Entry 7KSQ (electron microscopy, 2.80 A resolution); this record covers chains B and H of the 18 polymer chains in the assembly.

== Chain B ==
Name: Photosystem I P700 chlorophyll a apoprotein A2
Organism: Physcomitrium patens
Notes: EC 1.97.1.12
Reference sequence: Q8MFA2 (PSAB_PHYPA); residue numbers follow UniProt; this construct covers 3-734
Chain sequence (732 residues; each row starts with the number of its first residue):
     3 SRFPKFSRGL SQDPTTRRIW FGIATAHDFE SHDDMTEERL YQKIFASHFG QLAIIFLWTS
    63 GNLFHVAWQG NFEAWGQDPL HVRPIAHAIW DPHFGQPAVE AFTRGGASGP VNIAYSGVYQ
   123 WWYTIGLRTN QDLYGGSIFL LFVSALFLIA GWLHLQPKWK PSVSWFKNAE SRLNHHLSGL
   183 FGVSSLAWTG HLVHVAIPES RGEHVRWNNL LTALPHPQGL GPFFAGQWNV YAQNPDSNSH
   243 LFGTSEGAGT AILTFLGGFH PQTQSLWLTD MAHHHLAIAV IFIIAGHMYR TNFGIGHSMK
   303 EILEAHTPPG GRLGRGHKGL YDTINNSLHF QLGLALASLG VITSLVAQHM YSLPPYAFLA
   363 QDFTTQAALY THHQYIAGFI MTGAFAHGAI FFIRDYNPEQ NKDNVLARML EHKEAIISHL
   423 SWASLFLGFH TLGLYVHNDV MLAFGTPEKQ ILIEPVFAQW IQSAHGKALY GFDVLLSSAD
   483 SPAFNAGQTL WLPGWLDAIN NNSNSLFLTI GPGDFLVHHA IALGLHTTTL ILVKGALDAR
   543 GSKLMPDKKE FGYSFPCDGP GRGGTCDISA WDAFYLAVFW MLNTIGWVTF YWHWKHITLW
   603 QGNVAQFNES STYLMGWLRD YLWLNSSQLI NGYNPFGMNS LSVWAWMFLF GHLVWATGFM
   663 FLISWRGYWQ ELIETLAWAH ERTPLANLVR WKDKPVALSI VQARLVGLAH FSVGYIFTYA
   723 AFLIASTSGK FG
Ion coordination: 4Fe-4S cluster Fe: Cys559, Cys568 (shared with 2 residues of chain A)
Ligand contacts:
  - beta-carotene (BCR), molecule 1: Gly52, Ile56, Leu59, Leu150
  - beta-carotene (BCR), molecule 2: Leu54, Ile57, Phe58, Phe149, Gly181, Leu182, Val185, Ser186, Leu188
  - beta-carotene (BCR), molecule 3: Phe58, Thr61, Leu65, Trp123, Trp124, Ile127, Leu129, Gly138, Phe141, Leu142, Trp209, Leu212, Leu213
  - beta-carotene (BCR), molecule 4: Leu188, Leu222, Phe225, Phe226, Leu278, Val282, Ile285, Ile286, His289, Ile297
  - beta-carotene (BCR), molecule 5: Phe225, Trp230, Val282, Ile286
  - beta-carotene (BCR), molecule 6: Phe332, Gly335, Leu336, Ala339, Val343, Met383, Ala386, Phe387, Gly390, Phe393, Phe394, Leu408, Ala538
  - beta-carotene (BCR), molecule 7: Phe387, Leu408, Met411, Val535, Leu539
  - beta-carotene (BCR), molecule 8: Val645, Trp648, Met649, Phe652, Trp671, Leu674, Ile675, Leu678, Phe719
  - beta-carotene (BCR), molecule 9: Thr685, Pro686, Leu687, Ala688
  - chlorophyll a isomer (CL0): Leu620, Leu624, Trp625, Trp657
  - chlorophyll a (CLA), molecule 1: Phe5, Lys7, Phe8, Gly24, Ile25, Ala28, His29, Phe31, His34, Lys45, Ser49, Gln53, Ile56
  - chlorophyll a (CLA), molecule 2: Thr18, Ile21, Trp22, Ile675, Leu678, Ala679, His682, Val691, Arg692, Trp693, Lys694, Asp695, Pro697, Val698, Leu700
  - chlorophyll a (CLA), molecule 3: Ile21, Trp22, Ile25
  - chlorophyll a (CLA), molecule 4: Trp22, Phe652, Leu655, Val656, Thr659, Met662, Phe663, Leu700, Leu707, Val708, Ala711, His712, Val715
  - chlorophyll a (CLA), molecule 5: Ile25, Ala26, Thr27, Ala28, His29, Asp30, Glu32, His331, Leu334, Leu338, Phe381, Ile382, Thr384, Gly385, Ala388, His389, Ile392, Arg396, Tyr555, Ser556, Trp573, Phe576, Ala711
  - chlorophyll a (CLA), molecule 6: His29, Phe31, Glu32, Tyr43, Ile46, Ser49, His50, Gln53, Leu54, Ile57, Phe168, Arg174, His178, Leu182, Phe183, Leu330, His331, Gln333, Leu334, Ala337, Leu338, Leu341
  - chlorophyll a (CLA), molecule 7: His29, Gln53, Ile56, Ile57, Trp60, Leu338, Leu341, Ile378, Phe381, Ile382
  - chlorophyll a (CLA), molecule 8: Phe47, Phe51, Leu148, Phe149, Ile151, Ala152, Leu155, His156, Lys160, Trp161, Pro163, Trp167
  - chlorophyll a (CLA), molecule 9: Phe47, His50, Phe51, Leu54, Trp123, Trp167, Phe168, Asn170, Ser173, Arg174, His177, His178, Gly181, Leu182, Phe183, Leu341, Ile344, Tyr358
  - chlorophyll a (CLA), molecule 10: Ile56, Leu59, Trp60, Ser62, Gly63, Phe66, His67, Trp70, Gln71, His89, Ala90, Ile91, Trp92, Leu143
  - chlorophyll a (CLA), molecule 11: Ile57, Phe58, Trp60, Thr61, Ser118, Gly119, Val120, Trp123, Val185, Ser186, Ala189, Leu341, Ile344, Thr345, Val348, Met352, Tyr358, Leu371, His374, His375, Ile378, Ile382
  - chlorophyll a (CLA), molecule 12: Trp60, Gly63, Asn64, His67, Val68, Ala88, His89, Asn114, Ile115, Ala116, Tyr117, Ser118, Val120, Val645, Trp646, Met649, Phe719
  - chlorophyll a (CLA), molecule 13: Trp60, Asn64, Tyr117, Ser118, Val120, Ala370, Leu371, Thr373, His374, Tyr377, Ile378, Phe381, Trp646, Met649, Ile718, Phe719, Tyr721, Ala722, Leu725, Ile726
  - chlorophyll a (CLA), molecule 14: His89, Ala90, Ile91, Trp92, Asp93, Pro94, His95, Phe96, Phe104, Asn114, Ser644, Val645, Trp648
  - chlorophyll a (CLA), molecule 15: Trp123, Thr126, Ile127, Leu182, Phe183, Ser186, Ser187, Trp190, Leu194, Leu270, Met273, His276, His277, Ile280, Ile344, Leu347, Val348, His351, Met352, Pro357, Tyr358
  - chlorophyll a (CLA), molecule 16: Ile127, Gly128, Leu129, Asp134, Gly137, Gly138, Phe141, Ser186, Ala189, Trp190, Gly192, His193, His196, Val197, Val207, Arg208, Trp209, Leu212
  - chlorophyll a (CLA), molecule 17: Trp167, Asn170, Ser173, His177, Thr293, Asn294, Phe295
  - chlorophyll a (CLA), molecule 18: Ala171, Arg174, Leu175, His178, Leu179, Phe183, Met301, Leu305, Tyr323, Ile326, Asn327, Leu336, Ala337, Ser340, Ile344
  - chlorophyll a (CLA), molecule 19: Leu175, Leu179, Phe183, Phe284, Ala287, Met290, Tyr291, Met301, Ile304, Leu305
  - chlorophyll a (CLA), molecule 20: Asn176, His177, Ser180, Gly181, Val185, Ile285, Gly288, His289, Met290, Tyr291, Thr293, Phe295, Ile297
  - chlorophyll a (CLA), molecule 21: Leu188, Ala189, Thr191, Gly192, Val195, His196, Leu212, Leu213, Thr214, Ala215, Leu216, Pro217, His218, Gly221, Leu222, Phe225, Tyr233, Ile254, Leu255, Leu278
  - chlorophyll a (CLA), molecule 22: Phe225, Trp230, Asn231, Tyr233, Ala234, Leu255, Phe257, His275, Leu278, Ala279, Val282, Ile283, Leu492
  - chlorophyll a (CLA), molecule 23: Thr256, Phe257, Gly259, Gly260, Leu268, Asp272, Met273, His275, His276, Ala279, Ile280, Ile283, His351, Leu355, Pro357, Trp493, Trp497
  - chlorophyll a (CLA), molecule 24: Ile286, Ala287, His289, Met290, Ile297, Gly298, His299
  - chlorophyll a (CLA), molecule 25: Met290, His299, Glu303, Ile304, Ala307, His308
  - chlorophyll a (CLA), molecule 26: Ile304, Leu305, His308, Leu315, His319, Leu322, Ile326, Phe332, Val407, Leu408, Met411
  - chlorophyll a (CLA), molecule 27: Ala307, His308, Thr309, Pro310, Pro311, Arg314, Leu315, His319
  - chlorophyll a (CLA), molecule 28: Arg314, Leu315, Val407, Arg410, Met411, Glu413, His414, Ala417, Ile418, His421
  - chlorophyll a (CLA), molecule 29: Leu336, Ala339, Ser340, Val343, Ile344, Leu347, Gln350, His351, Tyr353, Ser354, Leu355, Leu508, Phe509
  - chlorophyll a (CLA), molecule 30: Val343, Ser346, Leu347, Gln350, Gln376, Met383, Phe387, Leu527, Thr530, Thr531, Leu534, Met583, Thr586, Ile587
  - chlorophyll a (CLA), molecule 31: Gln350, Tyr353, Tyr372, Gln376, Phe459, Ala460, Ile463, Gln464, His467, Phe509, Leu510, Ile512, His520, Ile523, Leu527, Val590, Tyr593, Trp594, Lys597, His598
  - chlorophyll a (CLA), molecule 32: Tyr377, Thr433, Leu434, Tyr437, Val519, Ala522, Leu525, Asn585, Gly588, Trp589, Phe592, Leu616, Trp619, Leu620, Leu624, Ser628, Ile632, Phe650, His654, Trp657, Phe713, Tyr717, Thr720, Tyr721, Phe724
  - chlorophyll a (CLA), molecule 33: Ala417, His421, Trp424
  - chlorophyll a (CLA), molecule 34: Ile418, His421, Leu422, Trp424, Ala425, Ile523, Ala524, Leu527, His528, Thr531
  - chlorophyll a (CLA), molecule 35: Ser420, Ser423, Trp424, Leu427, Phe431
  - chlorophyll a (CLA), molecule 36: Ser423, Ser426, Leu427, Gly430, Phe431, Leu434, Leu525, Thr529, Leu532, Ile533, Leu578, Phe581, Trp582
  - chlorophyll a (CLA), molecule 37: Trp424, Leu427, Phe428, Phe431, His432
  - chlorophyll a (CLA), molecule 38: Trp424, Phe428, Leu429, Ile455, Glu456, Pro457, Val458, Phe459, Ala460, Gln461, Ile512, Asp516, Phe517, His520, His521, Ala524, His528
  - chlorophyll a (CLA), molecule 39: Phe431, Gly435, Leu436, Val438, His439, Val442, Met443, Phe446, Lys451, Ile453
  - chlorophyll a (CLA), molecule 40: Leu434, Val438, Asp441, Leu525, Phe581, Trp582, Asn585, Trp589, Leu616, Leu620, Leu624, Trp657, Phe713, Tyr717
  - chlorophyll a (CLA), molecule 41: Val458, Phe459, Trp462, Phe474
  - chlorophyll a (CLA), molecule 42: Trp462, Ile463, Ala466, His467, Leu477, Leu478, Ala485, Trp493, Leu494, Trp497, Phe509
  - chlorophyll a (CLA), molecule 43: Leu477, Pro484, Ala485, Ala488, Gly489, Leu492, Trp493
  - chlorophyll a (CLA), molecule 44: Trp648, Leu651, Phe652, His654, Leu655, Trp657, Ala658, Phe661
  - chlorophyll a (CLA), molecule 45: Leu655, Ala658, Thr659, Phe661, Met662, Ile665, Ser666, Tyr670, Trp671, Leu674
  - chlorophyll a (CLA), molecule 46: Leu678, Ala681, His682, Thr685, Ala688, Val691
  - chlorophyll a (CLA), molecule 47: Trp680, Ala681, Arg684, Thr685, Pro686
  - chlorophyll a (CLA), molecule 48: Pro686, Leu687, Ala688
  - phylloquinone (PQN): Trp22, Ile25, Met662, Phe663, Ser666, Trp667, Arg668, Trp671, Ile675, Ala699, Leu700, Ala705
  - 4Fe-4S cluster (SF4): Cys559, Gly561, Pro562, Cys568, Trp667, Ile702, Arg706

== Chain H ==
Name: PsaH
Organism: Physcomitrium patens
Reference sequence: A9TCU9 (A9TCU9_PHYPA); residues 54-140 here correspond to UniProt positions 53-139 (UniProt number = residue number - 1)
Chain sequence (87 residues; numbered 54 to 140; the number before each row is that of its first residue):
    54 YFDLGEIDNT TGNWDLYGND DPNRYNGFQN KFFETFAGAF TKRGLLLKFL VLGGATTIGY
   114 LGSTSSGDLL AIKNGPKQAP IMGPRGR
Ligand contacts:
  - chlorophyll a (CLA), molecule 1: Arg77, Tyr78, Gln82, Phe86
  - chlorophyll a (CLA), molecule 2: Asn79, Phe81, Gln82, Phe85, Phe86
  - chlorophyll a (CLA), molecule 3: Gly107, Thr110, Ile111, Leu114, Leu123

== Chain B / chain H interface ==
Pairs across the interface (40; chain B residue first):
  Trp77(B) - Arg140(H)
  Pro81(B) - Arg140(H)
  Leu82(B) - Arg140(H)
  His83(B) - Gly139(H)
  His83(B) - Arg140(H)
  Val84(B) - Arg140(H)  hydrogen bond (backbone-side chain)
  Arg85(B) - Ile134(H)
  Arg85(B) - Gly136(H)
  Arg85(B) - Arg140(H)
  Pro86(B) - Arg140(H)
  Ile91(B) - Ile125(H)
  Trp92(B) - Gly115(H)
  Trp92(B) - Ile125(H)
  Asp93(B) - Ile125(H)
  Pro94(B) - Leu123(H)
  Phe96(B) - Ala124(H)
  Phe96(B) - Ile125(H)  hydrophobic
  Gly97(B) - Ala124(H)
  Gln98(B) - Ala124(H)
  Gln98(B) - Asn127(H)  hydrogen bond
  Gln98(B) - Gly128(H)  hydrogen bond (side chain-backbone)
  Val101(B) - Ala124(H)
  Val101(B) - Gly128(H)
  Val101(B) - Pro129(H)
  Glu102(B) - Pro129(H)
  Glu102(B) - Lys130(H)  hydrogen bond (side chain-backbone)
  Glu102(B) - Gln131(H)
  Glu102(B) - Ile134(H)
  Thr105(B) - Pro129(H)
  Thr105(B) - Pro133(H)
  Ser110(B) - Pro129(H)
  Pro112(B) - Ile125(H)  hydrophobic
  Gln363(B) - Arg138(H)  hydrogen bond (backbone-side chain)
  Asp364(B) - Arg140(H)  salt bridge
  Phe365(B) - Arg138(H)
  Pro686(B) - Tyr70(H)  hydrophobic
  Gly731(B) - Pro137(H)
  Phe733(B) - Pro137(H)  hydrophobic
  Phe733(B) - Arg138(H)
  Phe733(B) - Arg140(H)
Also at the interface, not in a pair above, chain B (32 interface residues in all): Ala103, Gly111, Arg684, Asn689, Ser730, Lys732, Gly734
Also at the interface, not in a pair above, chain H (19 interface residues in all): Lys126, Met135

== In short ==
Chain B and chain H form an interface of 32 and 19 residues respectively, with 5 hydrogen bonds and 1 salt
bridge. Polar pairs include Asp364(B)-Arg140(H), Val84(B)-Arg140(H) and Gln98(B)-Asn127(H).
Chain B is Photosystem I P700 chlorophyll a apoprotein A2 and chain H is PsaH, both from Physcomitrium patens;
the structure, The Structure of the moss PSI-LHCI reveals the evolution of the LHCI antenna, was determined by
electron microscopy, deposited together with 7KU5 and 7KUX.
